PDB entry 1E7B | X-ray diffraction, 2.38 A resolution | chain A

[Chain A]
Protein: Serum albumin
From: Homo sapiens
UniProtKB: P02768 (ALBU_HUMAN); residues 1-585 here correspond to UniProt positions 25-609 (UniProt number = residue number + 24)
Sequence (585 residues; row label = number of the first residue in the row):
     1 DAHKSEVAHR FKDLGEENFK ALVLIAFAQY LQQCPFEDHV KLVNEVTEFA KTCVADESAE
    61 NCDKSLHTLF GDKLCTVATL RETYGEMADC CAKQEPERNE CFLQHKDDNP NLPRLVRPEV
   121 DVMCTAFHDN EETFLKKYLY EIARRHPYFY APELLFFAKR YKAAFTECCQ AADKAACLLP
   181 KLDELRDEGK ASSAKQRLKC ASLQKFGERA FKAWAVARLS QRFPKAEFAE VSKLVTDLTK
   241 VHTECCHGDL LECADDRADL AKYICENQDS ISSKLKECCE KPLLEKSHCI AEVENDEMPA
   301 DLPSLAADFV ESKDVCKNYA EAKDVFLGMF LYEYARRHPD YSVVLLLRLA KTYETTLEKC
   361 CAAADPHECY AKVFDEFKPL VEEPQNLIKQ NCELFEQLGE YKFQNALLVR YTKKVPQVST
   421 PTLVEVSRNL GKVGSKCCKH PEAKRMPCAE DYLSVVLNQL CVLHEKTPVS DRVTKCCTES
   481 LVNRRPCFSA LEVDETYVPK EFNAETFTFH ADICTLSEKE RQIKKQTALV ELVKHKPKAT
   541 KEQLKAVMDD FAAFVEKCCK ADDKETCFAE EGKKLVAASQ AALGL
Disordered / not traced: 1-4, 583-585
Disulfide bonds: Cys53-Cys62, Cys75-Cys91, Cys90-Cys101, Cys124-Cys169, Cys168-Cys177, Cys200-Cys246, Cys245-Cys253, Cys265-Cys279, Cys278-Cys289, Cys316-Cys361, Cys360-Cys369, Cys392-Cys438, Cys437-Cys448, Cys461-Cys477, Cys476-Cys487, Cys514-Cys559
Residues lining bound ligands:
  - 2-bromo-2-chloro-1,1,1-trifluoroethane (HLT), molecule 1: Arg209, Lys212, Ala213, Val216, Asp324, Leu327, Gly328, Leu331
  - 2-bromo-2-chloro-1,1,1-trifluoroethane (HLT), molecule 2: Arg209, Ala213, Leu347, Ala350, Lys351, Glu354, Val482
  - 2-bromo-2-chloro-1,1,1-trifluoroethane (HLT), molecule 3: Ile388, Asn391, Cys392, Phe403, Leu407, Leu430, Val433, Gly434, Cys438, Ala449, Leu453
Curated features (UniProtKB/Swiss-Prot):
  - binding site (Cu cation): His3
  - binding site (Ca(2+)): Glu6, Asp13, Glu244, Asp249, Glu252, Asp255, Asp259
  - binding site (Zn(2+)): His67, His247, Asp249
  - binding site ((4Z,15Z)-bilirubin IXalpha): Lys240
  - site: Lys4 (Not glycated), Lys20 (Not glycated), Lys41 (Not glycated), Lys64 (Not glycated), Lys73 (Not glycated), Lys93 (Not glycated), Lys106 (Not glycated), Lys136 (Not glycated), Lys159 (Not glycated), Lys174 (Not glycated), Lys181 (Not glycated), Lys190 (Not glycated), Lys195 (Not glycated), Lys199 (Aspirin-acetylated lysine), Lys205 (Not glycated), Lys212 (Not glycated), Lys240 (Not glycated), Lys262 (Not glycated), Lys274 (Not glycated), Lys286 (Not glycated) and 18 more in UniProt
  - modified residue: Ser5 (Phosphoserine), Ser58 (Phosphoserine), Ser65 (Phosphoserine), Thr83 (Phosphothreonine), Lys205 (N6-succinyllysine), Ser273 (Phosphoserine), Ser419 (Phosphoserine), Thr420 (Phosphothreonine), Thr422 (Phosphothreonine), Lys436 (N6-succinyllysine), Ser489 (Phosphoserine), Lys519 (N6-succinyllysine), Lys534 (N6-methyllysine), Lys564 (N6-succinyllysine)
  - glycosylation: Lys12 (N-linked (Glc) (glycation) lysine), Lys51 (N-linked (Glc) (glycation) lysine), Lys137 (N-linked (Glc) (glycation) lysine), Lys162 (N-linked (Glc) (glycation) lysine), Lys199 (N-linked (Glc) (glycation) lysine), Lys225 (N-linked (Glc) (glycation) lysine), Lys233 (N-linked (Glc) (glycation) lysine), Lys276 (N-linked (Glc) (glycation) lysine), Lys281 (N-linked (Glc) (glycation) lysine), Lys313 (N-linked (Glc) (glycation) lysine), Lys317 (N-linked (Glc) (glycation) lysine), Asn318 (N-linked (GlcNAc...) asparagine), Lys323 (N-linked (Glc) (glycation) lysine), Lys351 (N-linked (Glc) (glycation) lysine), Lys378 (N-linked (Glc) (glycation) lysine), Lys413 (N-linked (Glc) (glycation) lysine), Lys439 (N-linked (Glc) (glycation) lysine), Lys444 (N-linked (Glc) (glycation) lysine), Asp494 (N-linked (GlcNAc...) asparagine), Lys525 (N-linked (Glc) (glycation) lysine) and 4 more in UniProt

[Summary]
Ligands of chain A: 3 copies of 2-bromo-2-chloro-1,1,1-trifluoroethane. From UniProt: Cu cation-binding
residue His3, 7 Ca2+-binding residues, 3 Zn2+-binding residues and (4Z,15Z)-bilirubin IXalpha-binding residue
Lys240.
Chain A is Serum albumin (Homo sapiens); the structure, Crystal structure of human serum albumin complexed
with the general anesthetic halothane, was determined by X-ray diffraction together with 1E78, 1E7A and 1E7C
from the same study.
